PDB entry 5G3L | X-ray diffraction, 1.72 A resolution | chains G and H of the 5 polymer chains in the assembly

# Chain G
Protein: Heat-labile enterotoxin iib, B chain
From: Escherichia coli
Reference sequence: P43529 (E2BB_ECOLX); residues 1-99 here correspond to UniProt positions 24-122 (UniProt number = residue number + 23)
Amino-acid sequence (99 residues; each row starts with the number of its first residue):
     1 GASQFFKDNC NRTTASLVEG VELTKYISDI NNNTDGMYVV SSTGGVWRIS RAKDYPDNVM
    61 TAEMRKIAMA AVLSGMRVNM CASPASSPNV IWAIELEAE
Cystine bridges: C10-C81
Metal / ion sites: Na+: C10, T13, A15
Ligand contacts: N-acetyl-alpha-neuraminic acid (SIA): R51, A52, K53, D54, D57

# Chain H
Protein: Heat-labile enterotoxin iib, B chain
From: Escherichia coli
Reference sequence: P43529 (E2BB_ECOLX); residues 1-99 here correspond to UniProt positions 24-122 (UniProt number = residue number + 23)
Amino-acid sequence (99 residues; each row starts with the number of its first residue):
     1 GASQFFKDNC NRTTASLVEG VELTKYISDI NNNTDGMYVV SSTGGVWRIS RAKDYPDNVM
    61 TAEMRKIAMA AVLSGMRVNM CASPASSPNV IWAIELEAE
Cystine bridges: C10-C81
Modified positions: M69 (hydroxy-l-methionine; ME0)
Metal / ion sites: Na+: C10, T13, A15

# Interface between chain G and chain H
Contacting residue pairs - 54 pairs, chain G then chain H:
  G1(G) with K25(H), hydrogen bond (backbone-side chain)
  S3(G) with K25(H)
  F5(G) with I27(H), hydrophobic; Y38(H), hydrophobic; V46(H), hydrophobic; P88(H), hydrophobic
  F6(G) with I27(H), hydrophobic
  N9(G) with D29(H); T34(H)
  R12(G) with N33(H); T34(H)
  T13(G) with N31(H)
  S50(G) with I30(H)
  Y55(G) with R51(H), hydrogen bond; A52(H), hydrogen bond (side chain-backbone); K53(H), hydrogen bond (side chain-backbone)
  P56(G) with R51(H)
  D57(G) with I30(H)
  V59(G) with R65(H)
  M60(G) with S28(H), hydrogen bond (backbone-side chain); D29(H); I30(H), hydrophobic; G36(H); M37(H), hydrophobic
  E63(G) with Y26(H), hydrogen bond; M37(H); R65(H), salt bridge; M69(H)
  M64(G) with S28(H)
  K66(G) with M69(H)
  I67(G) with Y26(H), hydrophobic; M69(H)
  M76(G) with V72(H); L73(H), hydrophobic
  C81(G) with N31(H)
  W92(G) with D29(H); I30(H), hydrogen bond (backbone-backbone); N31(H)
  A93(G) with S28(H); D29(H)
  I94(G) with Y26(H); I27(H); S28(H), hydrogen bond (backbone-backbone)
  E95(G) with K25(H); Y26(H); I27(H)
  L96(G) with T24(H); K25(H); Y26(H), hydrogen bond (backbone-backbone); M69(H)
  E97(G) with T24(H); K25(H), salt bridge
  A98(G) with T24(H), hydrogen bond (backbone-backbone); V72(H)
Also at the interface, not in a pair above, chain G (28 interface residues in all): T61, A70
Also at the interface, not in a pair above, chain H (24 interface residues in all): D35, V40

# Overview
Chain G and chain H form an interface of 28 and 24 residues respectively; the contacts include 10 hydrogen
bonds and 2 salt bridges. Polar contacts include E63(G)-R65(H), E97(G)-K25(H) and G1(G)-K25(H). Ligands of
chain G: N-acetyl-alpha-neuraminic acid. C10(G), T13(G) and A15(G) form the Na+ site.
Chain G is Heat-labile enterotoxin iib, B chain and chain H is Heat-labile enterotoxin iib, B chain, both from
Escherichia coli; the structure, Escherichia coli heat labile enterotoxin type iib B-pentamer complexed with
sialylated sugar, was determined by X-ray diffraction.
